Entry 6FKM (X-ray diffraction, 2.96 A resolution); this record covers chains A and B.

== Chain A ==
Name: Plexin A, isoform A
From: Drosophila melanogaster
UniProt: Q9V491 (Q9V491_DROME); numbering as in UniProt (aligned over 28-730)
Amino-acid sequence (715 residues; numbered 25 to 739; the number before each row is that of its first residue):
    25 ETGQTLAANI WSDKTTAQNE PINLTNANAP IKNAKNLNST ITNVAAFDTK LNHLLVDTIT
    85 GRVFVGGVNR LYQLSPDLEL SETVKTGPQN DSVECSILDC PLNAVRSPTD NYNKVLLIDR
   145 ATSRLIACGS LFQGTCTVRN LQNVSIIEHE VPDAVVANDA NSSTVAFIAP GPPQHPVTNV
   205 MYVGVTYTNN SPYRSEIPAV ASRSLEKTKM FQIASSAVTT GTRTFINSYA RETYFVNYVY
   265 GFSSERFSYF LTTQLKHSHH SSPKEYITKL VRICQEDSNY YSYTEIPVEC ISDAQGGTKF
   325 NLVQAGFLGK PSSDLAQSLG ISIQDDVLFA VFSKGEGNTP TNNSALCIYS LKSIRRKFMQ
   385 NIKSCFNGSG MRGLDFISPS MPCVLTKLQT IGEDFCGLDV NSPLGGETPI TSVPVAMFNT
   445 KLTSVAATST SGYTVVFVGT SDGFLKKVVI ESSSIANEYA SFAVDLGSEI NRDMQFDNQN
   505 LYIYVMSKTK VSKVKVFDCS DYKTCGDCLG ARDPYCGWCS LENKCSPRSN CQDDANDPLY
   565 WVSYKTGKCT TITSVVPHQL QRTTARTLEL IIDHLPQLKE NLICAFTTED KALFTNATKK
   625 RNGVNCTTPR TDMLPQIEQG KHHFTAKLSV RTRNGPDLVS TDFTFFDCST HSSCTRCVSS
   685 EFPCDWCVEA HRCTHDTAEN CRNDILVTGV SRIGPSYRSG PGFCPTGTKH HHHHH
Not modelled in the structure: 25-61, 574-739
Disulfide bonds: C119-C124, C152-C160, C298-C420, C314-C371, C389-C407, C523-C540, C529-C573, C532-C549, C543-C555
Glycans and other covalent adducts: N-acetylglucosamine (NAG) linked to N114, N167, N185, N366
Sequence notes: expression tag (25-27, 731-739)

== Chain B ==
Name: MIP07328p
From: Drosophila melanogaster
UniProt: Q7KK54 (Q7KK54_DROME); numbering as in UniProt (aligned over 37-602)
Amino-acid sequence (578 residues; each row starts with the number of its first residue):
    34 ETGDVKPDLQ TKQDKVLAHF IGNSTDYFKI LDHNDEFVLV GAKDVIYNVS LNGLKEIARL
    94 EWHSTDADRE LCALKGKHEW DCHNYLRVYA LRPNGEVLLC GTNSYKPRCR HYTPVEVSSE
   154 EAGSAGHAHA MRYEVSRDVE AQGLCPYSPA HNSTYAFADG HLYSATVADF SGGDPLIYRE
   214 NLRTEQYDLK QLNQPDFVGA IERNGYVLFF FRELSMEVMN FGKAVYSRVA RVCKNDRGGP
   274 YSHGKSWTSF LKARLNCSVP GEFPFYFDEI QAISPIVESG SKSLIYAVFT TSVNAIPGSA
   334 VCAFNVDDIL AAFDGEFKSQ KDSQSHWLPV EREQVPKPRP GQCVEDSRTL TSIAVNFIKN
   394 HPLMEEAVPA VHGRPLLTKV NLHHRLTAIA VHPQVKSLSG AYYDVIYSGT DDGKVTKFIN
   454 ILSTHPNSTV DRLKTVVISE MQVLPLGTPI RELVISTSKN SLVVVSDGSL VSVPLHHCSH
   514 IVDCLGCLSL QDPICAWDLQ THECKNLATS QHKFGTKTYL QSLNSTKKAA ALLCPHIPRD
   574 APGAETVSFV TMAPPPTEEQ KLLYSNVGSG TKHHHHHH
Not modelled in the structure: 34-42, 148-164, 570-611
Disulfide bonds: C105-C115, C133-C142, C266-C376, C290-C335, C511-C528, C517-C567, C520-C537
Glycans and other covalent adducts: N-acetylglucosamine (NAG) linked to N81, N289
Sequence notes: expression tag (34-36, 603-611)
Reported in the primary citation:
  - post-translational modification sites: N289

== Interface between chain A and chain B ==
Pairs across the interface (25; chain A residue first):
  L122(A) with Y274(B), hydrophobic
  D123(A) with Y274(B)
  E220(A) with S275(B), hydrogen bond
  V242(A) with Y211(B); R216(B)
  T243(A) with Q175(B); A201(B); D207(B), hydrogen bond; R216(B); Q219(B), hydrogen bond (backbone-side chain)
  R247(A) with Q219(B), hydrogen bond
  N251(A) with Y220(B), hydrogen bond (side chain-backbone)
  S252(A) with K223(B)
  Y253(A) with L222(B), hydrophobic
  M405(A) with Q227(B)
  L409(A) with G109(B)
  T410(A) with L107(B)
  K411(A) with A106(B); L107(B), hydrogen bond (backbone-backbone)
  L412(A) with L107(B), hydrophobic
  D423(A) with K108(B); F203(B); S204(B)
  V424(A) with K108(B); F203(B), hydrophobic
Also at the interface, not in a pair above, chain A (24 interface residues in all): P125, Y217, I401, S402, P403, V408, L422, N425
Also at the interface, not in a pair above, chain B (21 interface residues in all): D221, S385, I386
From the paper, about this interface:
  - interface residues, chain B: F203(B), Q219(B), K223(B)

== Overview ==
24 residues of chain A face 21 of chain B across their interface, with 6 hydrogen bonds. Polar pairs include
E220(A)-S275(B), T243(A)-D207(B) and T243(A)-Q219(B). Covalently linked N-acetylglucosamine: at N114(A),
N167(A), N185(A) and N366(A). Covalently linked N-acetylglucosamine: at N81(B) and N289(B). The paper reports
interface residues F203(B), Q219(B) and K223(B); a modification site at N289(B).
Chain A is Plexin A, isoform A and chain B is MIP07328p, both from Drosophila melanogaster; the structure,
Drosophila Plexin A in complex with Semaphorin 1b, was determined by X-ray diffraction together with 6FKN from
the same study.
